PDB entry 7EZM | electron microscopy, 2.90 A resolution | chains B and G of the 6 polymer chains in the assembly

# Chain B
Protein: Guanine nucleotide-binding protein G(I)/G(S)/G(T) subunit beta-1
From: Homo sapiens
UniProt: P62873 (GBB1_HUMAN); numbering as in UniProt (aligned over 2-340)
Chain sequence (351 residues; row label = number of the first residue in the row; numbers below 1 keep their minus sign (Met-10 is residue -10)):
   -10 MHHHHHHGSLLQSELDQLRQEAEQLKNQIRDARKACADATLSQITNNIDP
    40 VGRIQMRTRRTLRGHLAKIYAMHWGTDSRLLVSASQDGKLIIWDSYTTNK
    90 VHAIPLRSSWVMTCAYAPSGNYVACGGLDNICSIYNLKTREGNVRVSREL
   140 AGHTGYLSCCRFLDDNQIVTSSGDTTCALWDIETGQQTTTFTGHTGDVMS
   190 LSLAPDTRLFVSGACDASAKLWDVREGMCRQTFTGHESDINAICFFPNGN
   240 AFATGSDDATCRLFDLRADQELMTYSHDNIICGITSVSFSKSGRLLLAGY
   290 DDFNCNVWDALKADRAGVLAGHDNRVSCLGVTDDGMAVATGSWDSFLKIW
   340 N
Unresolved in the structure: -10 to 1
Sequence notes: expression tag (-10 to 1)
UniProt features mapped onto this chain:
  - modified residue: Ser2 (N-acetylserine), His266 (Phosphohistidine)
  - natural variant: Leu30 (L30F: In MRD42; uncertain significance), Arg52 (R52G: In MRD42), Gly64 (G64V: In MRD42), Asp76 (D76E: In MRD42; D76G: In MRD42), Gly77 (G77S: In MRD42), Lys78 (K78R: In MRD42), Ile80 (I80N: In MRD42; I80T: In MRD42), His91 (H91R: In MRD42; uncertain significance), Ala92 (A92T: In MRD42), Pro94 (P94S: In MRD42), Leu95 (L95P: In MRD42), Arg96 (R96L: In MRD42), 5 further natural variant entries in UniProt
Disulfides: Cys121-Cys149

# Chain G
Protein: Guanine nucleotide-binding protein G(I)/G(S)/G(O) subunit gamma-2
From: Homo sapiens
UniProt: P59768 (GBG2_HUMAN); residue numbers follow UniProt; this construct covers 1-71
Chain sequence (71 residues; row label = number of the first residue in the row):
     1 MASNNTASIAQARKLVEQLKMEANIDRIKVSKAAADLMAYCEAHAKEDPL
    51 LTPVPASENPFREKKFFCAIL
Unresolved in the structure: 1-4, 64-71
UniProt features mapped onto this chain:
  - modified residue: Ala2 (N-acetylalanine), Cys68 (Cysteine methyl ester)
  - lipidation: Cys68 (S-geranylgeranyl cysteine)

# Chain B / chain G interface
Residue-residue contacts (84):
  Leu7(B) - Arg13(G)
  Leu7(B) - Val16(G)
  Ala11(B) - Leu15(G)  hydrophobic
  Ala11(B) - Leu19(G)
  Leu14(B) - Val16(G)
  Leu14(B) - Leu19(G)  hydrophobic
  Leu14(B) - Lys20(G)
  Leu14(B) - Ala23(G)  hydrophobic
  Lys15(B) - Leu19(G)
  Ile18(B) - Leu19(G)
  Ile18(B) - Glu22(G)
  Ile18(B) - Ala23(G)  hydrophobic
  Ile18(B) - Arg27(G)
  Ala21(B) - Arg27(G)
  Arg22(B) - Glu22(G)  salt bridge
  Cys25(B) - Arg27(G)
  Cys25(B) - Lys29(G)
  Cys25(B) - Val30(G)  hydrogen bond (backbone-backbone)
  Asp27(B) - Lys29(G)
  Asp27(B) - Ser31(G)  hydrogen bond
  Ala28(B) - Val30(G)
  Leu30(B) - Ala34(G)  hydrophobic
  Ile33(B) - Ser31(G)
  Ile33(B) - Ala34(G)  hydrophobic
  Ile33(B) - Met38(G)  hydrophobic
  Thr34(B) - Met38(G)
  Ile37(B) - Met38(G)  hydrophobic
  Val40(B) - Leu51(G)  hydrophobic
  Ile43(B) - Leu50(G)
  Ile43(B) - Leu51(G)
  Met45(B) - Leu50(G)  hydrophobic
  Arg48(B) - Phe61(G)
  Arg49(B) - Pro60(G)
  Arg49(B) - Phe61(G)  hydrogen bond (side chain-backbone)
  Arg49(B) - Glu63(G)
  Ser84(B) - Phe61(G)
  Tyr85(B) - Pro60(G)
  Tyr85(B) - Phe61(G)  hydrophobic
  Lys209(B) - Gln18(G)  hydrogen bond
  Cys218(B) - Gln18(G)
  Thr221(B) - Glu22(G)  hydrogen bond
  Phe235(B) - Leu37(G)  hydrophobic
  Phe235(B) - Tyr40(G)  hydrophobic
  Phe235(B) - Cys41(G)  hydrophobic
  Pro236(B) - Tyr40(G)  hydrogen bond (backbone-side chain)
  Asn237(B) - Asp36(G)  hydrogen bond
  Asn237(B) - Leu37(G)
  Asn237(B) - Tyr40(G)
  Asn239(B) - Asp36(G)  hydrogen bond
  Ala240(B) - Leu37(G)  hydrophobic
  Leu252(B) - Leu37(G)  hydrophobic
  Asp254(B) - Ala33(G)
  Arg256(B) - Arg27(G)
  Arg256(B) - Ile28(G)  hydrogen bond (backbone-backbone)
  Arg256(B) - Lys32(G)
  Arg256(B) - Asp36(G)  salt bridge
  Ala257(B) - Ile28(G)
  Ala257(B) - Val30(G)  hydrophobic
  Ala257(B) - Ala33(G)  hydrophobic
  Asp258(B) - Arg27(G)  salt bridge
  Gln259(B) - Val30(G)
  Leu261(B) - Leu37(G)  hydrophobic
  Ser279(B) - Asp48(G)  hydrogen bond
  Lys280(B) - Tyr40(G)
  Lys280(B) - Glu47(G)  salt bridge
  Lys280(B) - Asp48(G)
  Ser281(B) - Tyr40(G)
  Ser281(B) - Cys41(G)
  Ser281(B) - His44(G)
  Ser281(B) - Asp48(G)  hydrogen bond
  Arg283(B) - Cys41(G)
  Arg283(B) - Leu51(G)
  Leu284(B) - Leu50(G)
  Leu300(B) - Cys41(G)  hydrophobic
  Asp323(B) - Pro49(G)
  Gly324(B) - Pro49(G)
  Gly324(B) - Leu50(G)
  Met325(B) - Pro49(G)  hydrophobic
  Met325(B) - Pro60(G)
  Ala326(B) - Phe61(G)  hydrophobic
  Val327(B) - Leu50(G)  hydrophobic
  Asn340(B) - Leu50(G)
  Asn340(B) - Asn59(G)  hydrogen bond
  Asn340(B) - Phe61(G)
Other interface residues (no listed pair), chain B (58 interface residues in all): Ser2, Arg8, Ala26, Thr181, Met217, Arg219, Gln220, Gly282, Val320, Ile338
Other interface residues (no listed pair), chain G (38 interface residues in all): Ile9, Gln11, Ala12, Met21, Ala45, Val54, Glu58

# Overview
58 residues of chain B and 38 residues of chain G are in contact; the contacts include 12 hydrogen bonds and 4
salt bridges. Polar contacts include Arg22(B)-Glu22(G), Arg256(B)-Asp36(G) and Asp258(B)-Arg27(G).
Chain B is Guanine nucleotide-binding protein G(I)/G(S)/G(T) subunit beta-1 and chain G is Guanine
nucleotide-binding protein G(I)/G(S)/G(O) subunit gamma-2, both from Homo sapiens; the structure, Cryo-EM
structure of an activated Cholecystokinin A receptor (CCKAR)-Gq complex, was determined by electron microscopy
(same publication as 7EZH and 7EZK).
